PDB entry 8JHB | electron microscopy, 3.30 A resolution | chains A and B of the 5 polymer chains in the assembly

Chain A:
Protein: Guanine nucleotide-binding protein G(s) subunit alpha isoforms XLas
From: Homo sapiens
Reference sequence: Q5JWF2 (GNAS1_HUMAN); the construct has insertions or renumbered stretches relative to UniProt, so the offset changes along the chain: 7-59 = UniProt 655-707; 204-253 = UniProt 847-896; 264-394 = UniProt 907-1037
Chain sequence (270 residues; each row starts with the number of its first residue; note: 136 numbers in that range are skipped by the numbering (no residue carries them; nothing is unmodelled there); numbers below 1 keep their minus sign (His-11 is residue -11)):
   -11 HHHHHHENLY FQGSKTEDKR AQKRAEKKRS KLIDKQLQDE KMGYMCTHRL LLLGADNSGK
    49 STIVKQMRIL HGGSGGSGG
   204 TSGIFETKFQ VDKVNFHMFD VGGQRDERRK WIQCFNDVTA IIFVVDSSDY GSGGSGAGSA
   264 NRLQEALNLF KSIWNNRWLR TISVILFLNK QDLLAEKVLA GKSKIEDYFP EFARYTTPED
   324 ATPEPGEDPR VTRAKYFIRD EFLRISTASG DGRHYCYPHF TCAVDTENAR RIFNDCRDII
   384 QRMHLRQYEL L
Unresolved in the structure: -11 to 1, 60-67, 254-263
Differences from the reference sequence: expression tag (-11 to 6); engineered mutation Asp44 (Gly692 in Q5JWF2), Asn45 (Glu693 in Q5JWF2), Asp249 (Ala892 in Q5JWF2), Asp252 (Ser895 in Q5JWF2), Ala372 (Ile1015 in Q5JWF2), Ile375 (Val1018 in Q5JWF2); linker (60-67, 254-263)
UniProt features mapped onto this chain:
  - region: Arg37 to Ala43, Ser46 to Thr50 (G1 motif), Phe219 to Arg228 (G3 motif), Ile288 to Asp295 (G4 motif), Thr364 to Thr369 (G5 motif)
  - binding site (GTP): Gly42, Ala43, Ser46 to Thr50, Asp223 to Gln227, Asn292 to Asp295, Ala366
  - binding site (Mg(2+)): Ser49, Thr204
  - modified residue: Ser352 (Phosphoserine)

Chain B:
Protein: Guanine nucleotide-binding protein G(I)/G(S)/G(T) subunit beta-1
From: Homo sapiens
Reference sequence: P62873 (GBB1_HUMAN); residues 1-340 here = UniProt positions 1-340
Chain sequence (340 residues; numbered 1 to 340; the number before each row is that of its first residue):
     1 MSELDQLRQE AEQLKNQIRD ARKACADATL SQITNNIDPV GRIQMRTRRT LRGHLAKIYA
    61 MHWGTDSRLL VSASQDGKLI IWDSYTTNKV HAIPLRSSWV MTCAYAPSGN YVACGGLDNI
   121 CSIYNLKTRE GNVRVSRELA GHTGYLSCCR FLDDNQIVTS SGDTTCALWD IETGQQTTTF
   181 TGHTGDVMSL SLAPDTRLFV SGACDASAKL WDVREGMCRQ TFTGHESDIN AICFFPNGNA
   241 FATGSDDATC RLFDLRADQE LMTYSHDNII CGITSVSFSK SGRLLLAGYD DFNCNVWDAL
   301 KADRAGVLAG HDNRVSCLGV TDDGMAVATG SWDSFLKIWN
Unresolved in the structure: 1-3
UniProt features mapped onto this chain:
  - modified residue: Ser2 (N-acetylserine), His266 (Phosphohistidine)
  - natural variant: Leu30 (L30F: In MRD42; uncertain significance), Arg52 (R52G: In MRD42), Gly64 (G64V: In MRD42), Asp76 (D76E: In MRD42; D76G: In MRD42), Gly77 (G77S: In MRD42), Lys78 (K78R: In MRD42), Ile80 (I80N: In MRD42; I80T: In MRD42), His91 (H91R: In MRD42; uncertain significance), Ala92 (A92T: In MRD42), Pro94 (P94S: In MRD42), Leu95 (L95P: In MRD42), Arg96 (R96L: In MRD42), 5 further natural variant entries in UniProt

Chain A / chain B interface:
Contacting residue pairs (51; chain A residue first):
  Lys15(A) with Asn88(B)
  Arg17(A) with Val90(B)
  Ser18(A) with Asn88(B); Lys89(B)
  Ile21(A) with Lys89(B); Val90(B)
  Asp22(A) with Lys89(B), salt bridge
  Leu25(A) with Gly53(B); Leu55(B); Ile80(B), hydrophobic; Ala92(B), hydrophobic
  Glu28(A) with Lys78(B), salt bridge
  Lys29(A) with Leu55(B)
  Tyr32(A) with Leu55(B); Ala56(B); Asp76(B)
  Ile207(A) with Trp99(B); Leu117(B), hydrophobic
  Phe222(A) with Trp99(B)
  Gly226(A) with Asn119(B); Thr143(B)
  Gln227(A) with Leu117(B), hydrogen bond (side chain-backbone); Asn119(B), hydrogen bond; Tyr145(B)
  Arg228(A) with Gly162(B), hydrogen bond (side chain-backbone); Asp163(B); Thr164(B); Asp186(B), salt bridge
  Glu230(A) with Asp186(B)
  Arg232(A) with Cys204(B); Asp228(B), salt bridge
  Lys233(A) with Tyr145(B); Met188(B); Cys204(B); Asp228(B), salt bridge; Asn230(B); Asp246(B), salt bridge
  Trp234(A) with Leu117(B), hydrophobic
  Gln236(A) with Trp332(B)
  Cys237(A) with Lys57(B); Gln75(B), hydrogen bond; Trp99(B)
  Phe238(A) with Trp99(B); Leu117(B), hydrophobic
  Asn239(A) with Trp332(B)
  Asp240(A) with Lys57(B), salt bridge; Trp99(B)
  Arg280(A) with Cys271(B); Asp290(B), hydrogen bond (side chain-backbone)
  Trp281(A) with Asp290(B); Arg314(B)
Also at the interface, not in a pair above, chain A (27 interface residues in all): Glu14, Thr204
Also at the interface, not in a pair above, chain B (35 interface residues in all): His91, Met101, Asp118, Gly144, Thr184

Summary:
The interface between chain A and chain B involves 27 residues on one side and 35 on the other, with 5
hydrogen bonds and 7 salt bridges. Polar contacts include Asp22(A)-Lys89(B), Glu28(A)-Lys78(B) and
Arg228(A)-Asp186(B).
Here chain A is Guanine nucleotide-binding protein G(s) subunit alpha isoforms XLas and chain B is Guanine
nucleotide-binding protein G(I)/G(S)/G(T) subunit beta-1, both from Homo sapiens. Entry 8JHB (FZD6 Gs complex)
was determined by electron microscopy together with 8J9N and 8JHI from the same study.
